Entry 7S64 (electron microscopy, 6.43 A resolution (low resolution: residue-level contacts below are approximate; hydrogen-bond / salt-bridge calls are withheld)); this record covers chains B and D of the 4 polymer chains in the assembly.

== Chain B (and D) ==
Molecule: Alpha 2-macroglobulin
Organism: Xenopus laevis
Notes: chain D of this document is another copy of the same molecule, construct and numbering; everything in this record applies to it too
UniProt: A0A1L8FIE8 (A0A1L8FIE8_XENLA); numbering as in UniProt (aligned over 1-1441)
Amino-acid sequence (1441 residues; numbered 1 to 1441; the number before each row is that of its first residue):
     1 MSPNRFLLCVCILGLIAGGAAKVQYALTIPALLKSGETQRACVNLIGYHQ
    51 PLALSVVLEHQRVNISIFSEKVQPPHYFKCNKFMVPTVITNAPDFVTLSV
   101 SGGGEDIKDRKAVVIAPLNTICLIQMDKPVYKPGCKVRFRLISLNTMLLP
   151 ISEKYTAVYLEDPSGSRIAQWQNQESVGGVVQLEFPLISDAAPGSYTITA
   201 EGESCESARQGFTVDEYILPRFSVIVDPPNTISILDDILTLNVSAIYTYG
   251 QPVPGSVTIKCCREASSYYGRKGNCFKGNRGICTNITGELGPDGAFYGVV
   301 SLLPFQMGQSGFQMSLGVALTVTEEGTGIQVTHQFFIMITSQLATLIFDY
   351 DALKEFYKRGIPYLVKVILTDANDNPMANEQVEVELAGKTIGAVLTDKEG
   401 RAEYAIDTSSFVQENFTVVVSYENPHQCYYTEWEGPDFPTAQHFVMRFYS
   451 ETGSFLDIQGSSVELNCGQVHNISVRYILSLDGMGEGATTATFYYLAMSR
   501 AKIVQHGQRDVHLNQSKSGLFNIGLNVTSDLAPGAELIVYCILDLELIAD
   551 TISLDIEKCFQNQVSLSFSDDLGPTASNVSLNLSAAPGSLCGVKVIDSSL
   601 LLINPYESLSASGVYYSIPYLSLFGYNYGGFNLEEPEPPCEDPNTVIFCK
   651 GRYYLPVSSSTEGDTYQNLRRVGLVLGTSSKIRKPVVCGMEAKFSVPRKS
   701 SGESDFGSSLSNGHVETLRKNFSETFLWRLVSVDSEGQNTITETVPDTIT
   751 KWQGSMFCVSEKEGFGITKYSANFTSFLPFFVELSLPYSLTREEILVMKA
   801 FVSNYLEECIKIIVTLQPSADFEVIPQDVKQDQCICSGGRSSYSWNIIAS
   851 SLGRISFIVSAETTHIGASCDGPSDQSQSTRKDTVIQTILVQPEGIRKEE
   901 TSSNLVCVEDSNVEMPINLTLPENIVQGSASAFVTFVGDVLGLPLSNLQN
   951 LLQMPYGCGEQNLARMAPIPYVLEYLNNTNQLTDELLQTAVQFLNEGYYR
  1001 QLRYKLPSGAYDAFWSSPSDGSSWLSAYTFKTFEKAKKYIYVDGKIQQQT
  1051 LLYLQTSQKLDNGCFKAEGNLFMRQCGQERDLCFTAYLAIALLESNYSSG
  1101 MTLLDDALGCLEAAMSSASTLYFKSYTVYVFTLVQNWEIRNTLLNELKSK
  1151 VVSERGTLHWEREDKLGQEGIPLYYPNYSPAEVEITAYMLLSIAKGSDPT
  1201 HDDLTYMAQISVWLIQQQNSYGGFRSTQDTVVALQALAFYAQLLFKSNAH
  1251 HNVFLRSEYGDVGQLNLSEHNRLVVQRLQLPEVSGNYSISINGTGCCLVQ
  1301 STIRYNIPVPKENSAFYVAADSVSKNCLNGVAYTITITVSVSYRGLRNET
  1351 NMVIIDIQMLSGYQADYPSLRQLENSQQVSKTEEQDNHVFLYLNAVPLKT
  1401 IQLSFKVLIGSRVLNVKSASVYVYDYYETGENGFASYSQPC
Unresolved in the structure: 1-21
Disulfides: C42-C80, C122-C205, C262-C283, C467-C559, C591-C758, C640-C688, C809-C836, C1327-C1441

== Chain B / chain D interface ==
Residue-residue contacts (23):
  K272(B) - E423(D)
  K272(B) - N424(D)
  K272(B) - Q427(D)
  K272(B) - D437(D)
  G273(B) - Y430(D)
  N274(B) - Y430(D)
  C275(B) - Q427(D)
  C275(B) - C428(D)
  C275(B) - Y430(D)
  F276(B) - Y430(D)
  G308(B) - G278(D)
  Q309(B) - G278(D)
  S310(B) - S310(D)
  E423(B) - K272(D)
  N424(B) - K272(D)
  P425(B) - K272(D)
  Q427(B) - R271(D)
  Q427(B) - K272(D)
  Q427(B) - C275(D)
  C428(B) - C275(D)
  Y429(B) - G273(D)
  Y430(B) - N274(D)
  D437(B) - K272(D)
Other interface residues (no listed pair), chain B (19 interface residues in all): K277, G278, H426
Other interface residues (no listed pair), chain D (18 interface residues in all): F276, K277, G308, P425, Y429

== Overview ==
19 residues of chain B face 18 of chain D across their interface.
Both chains are Alpha 2-macroglobulin (Xenopus laevis). Entry 7S64 (Intermediate-form oocyte/egg
Alpha-2-Macroglobulin (A2Moo) tetramer) was determined by electron microscopy together with 7S62 and 7S63 from
the same study.
